3GT3 - chain A; structure by X-ray diffraction, 1.50 A resolution.

== Chain A ==
Molecule: Proteinase K
Organism: Engyodontium album
Notes: EC 3.4.21.64
Reference sequence: P06873 (PRTK_TRIAL); residues 1-279 here correspond to UniProt positions 106-384 (UniProt number = residue number + 105)
Amino-acid sequence (279 residues; each row starts with the number of its first residue):
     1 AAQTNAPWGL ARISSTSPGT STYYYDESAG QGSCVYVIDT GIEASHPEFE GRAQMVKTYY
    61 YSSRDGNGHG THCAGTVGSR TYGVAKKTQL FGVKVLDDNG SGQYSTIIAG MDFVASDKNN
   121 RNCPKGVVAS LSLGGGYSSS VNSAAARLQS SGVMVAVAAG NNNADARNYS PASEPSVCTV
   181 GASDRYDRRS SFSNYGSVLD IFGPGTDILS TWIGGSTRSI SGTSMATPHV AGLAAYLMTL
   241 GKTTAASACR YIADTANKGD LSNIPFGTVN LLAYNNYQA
Differences from the reference sequence: conflict Asp-207 (Ser312 in P06873)
Disulfide bonds: Cys-34/Cys-123, Cys-178/Cys-249
Residues lining bound ligands:
  - 5-Amino-2,4,6-tribromoisophthalic acid (BRV; 5-amino-2,4,6-tribromobenzene-1,3-dicarboxylic acid), molecule 1: Pro-18, Gly-19, Arg-185, Tyr-186
  - 5-Amino-2,4,6-tribromoisophthalic acid (BRV), molecule 2: Leu-133, Gly-134, Ala-158, Gly-160, Asn-161, Ser-221, Gly-222, Thr-223, Ser-224
  - 5-Amino-2,4,6-tribromoisophthalic acid (BRV), molecule 3: Thr-244, Ala-246, Ser-247
  - 5-Amino-2,4,6-tribromoisophthalic acid (BRV), molecule 4: Lys-258, Gly-259, Asn-270
Curated features (UniProtKB/Swiss-Prot):
  - active site (Charge relay system): Asp-39, His-69, Ser-224
  - binding site (Ca(2+)): Thr-16, Pro-175, Val-177, Asp-200, Asp-260
Reported in the primary citation:
  - binding site for 5-Amino-2,4,6-tribromoisophthalic acid: Ser-45, Asn-270

== Overview ==
Ligands of chain A: 4 copies of 5-Amino-2,4,6-tribromoisophthalic acid. UniProt lists 3 active-site residues
and 5 Ca2+-binding residues. From the paper: a binding site for 5-Amino-2,4,6-tribromoisophthalic acid at
Ser-45 and Asn-270.
Chain A is Proteinase K (Engyodontium album); the structure, Structure of proteinase K with the mad triangle
B3C, was determined by X-ray diffraction, deposited together with 3GT4.
